1THD - chains A and B of the 3 polymer chains in the assembly; structure by electron microscopy, 9.50 A resolution (very low resolution: no residue pairs are listed; an interface is given only as per-side residue counts).

[Chain A (and B)]
Protein: Major envelope protein E
Organism: Dengue virus 2 Puerto Rico/PR159-S1/1969
Notes: chain B of this document is another copy of the same molecule, construct and numbering; everything in this record applies to it too
UniProtKB: P12823 (POLG_DEN2P); residues 1-395 here correspond to UniProt positions 281-675 (UniProt number = residue number + 280)
Chain sequence (395 residues; numbered 1 to 395; the number before each row is that of its first residue):
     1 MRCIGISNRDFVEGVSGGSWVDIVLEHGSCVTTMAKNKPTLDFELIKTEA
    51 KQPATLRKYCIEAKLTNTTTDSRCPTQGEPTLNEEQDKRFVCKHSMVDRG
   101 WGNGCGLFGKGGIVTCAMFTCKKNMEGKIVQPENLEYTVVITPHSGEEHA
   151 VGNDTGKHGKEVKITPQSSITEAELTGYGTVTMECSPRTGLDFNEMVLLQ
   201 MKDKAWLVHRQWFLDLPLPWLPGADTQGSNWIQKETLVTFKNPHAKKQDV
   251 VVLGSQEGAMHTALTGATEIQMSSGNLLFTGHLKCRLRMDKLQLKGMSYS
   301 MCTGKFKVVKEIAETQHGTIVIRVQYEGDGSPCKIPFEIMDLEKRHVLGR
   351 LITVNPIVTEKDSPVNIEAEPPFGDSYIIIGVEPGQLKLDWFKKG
Unresolved in the structure: 17-18, 225-227
Sequence notes: conflict I335 (Thr615 in P12823), I352 (Thr632 in P12823)
Swiss-Prot annotation at these positions:
  - region: D98 to G111 (Fusion peptide)
  - glycosylation (N-linked (GlcNAc...) asparagine): N67, N153

[Interface between chain A and chain B]
No residue of chain A is in contact with chain B in this assembly.

[Summary]
Chain A and chain B make no direct contact in this assembly.
Chain A and chain B are both Major envelope protein E (Dengue virus 2 Puerto Rico/PR159-S1/1969); the
structure, Complex organization of dengue virus E protein as revealed by 9.5 angstrom cryo-EM reconstruction,
was determined by electron microscopy together with 1TG8 and 1TGE from the same study.
